Entry 8CSJ (electron microscopy, 3.53 A resolution); this record covers chains H and L of the 9 polymer chains in the assembly.

Chain H:
Name: 4-33 heavy chain
Organism: Homo sapiens
Sequence (122 residues; numbered 2 to 113 plus 10 insertion-coded residues; the number before each row is that of its first residue; a row labelled like 82A-82C holds insertion residues (82A, then the next letters in order)):
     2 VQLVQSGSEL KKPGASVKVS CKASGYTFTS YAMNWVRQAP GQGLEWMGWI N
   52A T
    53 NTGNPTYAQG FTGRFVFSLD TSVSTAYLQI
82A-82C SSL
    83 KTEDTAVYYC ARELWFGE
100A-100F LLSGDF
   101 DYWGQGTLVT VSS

Chain L:
Name: 4-33 light chain
Organism: Homo sapiens
Sequence (110 residues; row label = number of the first residue in the row; note: 1 number in that range is skipped by the numbering (no residue carries it; nothing is unmodelled there); a row labelled like 27A-27C holds insertion residues (27A, then the next letters in order)):
     2 SVLTQPPS
    11 VSGAPGQRVT ISCTGSS
27A-27C SNI
    28 GAGYDVHWYQ QLPGTAPKII IYDNSNRPSG VPDRFSGSKS GTSASLAITG LQAEDEADYY
    88 CQSYDSSL
95A-95B SG
    96 RVFGGGTKLT VL

How chain H and chain L interact:
Contacting residue pairs - 16 pairs, chain H then chain L:
  Gln39(H) with Gln38(L)
  Gln43(H) with Tyr87(L)
  Gly44(H) with Tyr87(L)
  Leu45(H) with Phe98(L), hydrophobic
  Trp47(H) with Arg96(L)
  Gln61(H) with Leu95(L), hydrogen bond (side chain-backbone)
  Leu100A(H) with Tyr91(L)
  Ser100C(H) with Arg96(L), hydrogen bond (backbone-side chain)
  Gly100D(H) with His34(L), hydrogen bond (backbone-side chain); Gln89(L), hydrogen bond (backbone-side chain); Arg96(L)
  Phe100F(H) with Tyr36(L), hydrogen bond (backbone-side chain); Ile46(L); Arg96(L)
  Trp103(H) with Tyr36(L)
  Gly104(H) with Ala43(L)
Interface residues without a listed pair, chain H (14 interface residues in all): Tyr91, Asp100E
Interface residues without a listed pair, chain L (15 interface residues in all): Tyr31, Thr42, Pro44, Gly95B

Summary:
14 residues of chain H and 15 residues of chain L are in contact; the contacts include 5 hydrogen bonds. Among
the polar pairs are Gln61(H)-Leu95(L), Gly100D(H)-His34(L) and Phe100F(H)-Tyr36(L).
Chain H is 4-33 heavy chain and chain L is 4-33 light chain, both from Homo sapiens; the structure, Cryo-EM
structure of NTD-directed non-neutralizing antibody 4-33 in complex with prefusion SARS-CoV-2 spike
glycoprotein, was determined by electron microscopy.
